Entry 8SRU (X-ray diffraction, 1.50 A resolution); this record covers chains A and E.

== Chain A ==
Name: Cysteine synthase
Source organism: Staphylococcus aureus subsp. aureus NCTC 8325
Reference sequence: Q2G0Q8 (Q2G0Q8_STAA8); residues 1-310 here = UniProt positions 1-310
Chain sequence (318 residues; row label = number of the first residue in the row; numbers below 1 keep their minus sign (Met-7 is residue -7)):
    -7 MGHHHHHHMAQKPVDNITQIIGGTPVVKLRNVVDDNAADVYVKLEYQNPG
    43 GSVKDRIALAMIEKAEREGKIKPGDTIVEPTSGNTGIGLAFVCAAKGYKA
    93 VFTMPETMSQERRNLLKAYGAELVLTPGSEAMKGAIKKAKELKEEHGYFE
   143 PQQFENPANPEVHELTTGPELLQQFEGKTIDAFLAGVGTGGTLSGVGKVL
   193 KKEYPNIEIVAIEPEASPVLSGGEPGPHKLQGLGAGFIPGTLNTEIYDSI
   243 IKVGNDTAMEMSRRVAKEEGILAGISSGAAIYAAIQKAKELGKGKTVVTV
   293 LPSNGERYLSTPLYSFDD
Unresolved in the structure: -7 to 1, 307-310
Modified / non-standard residues: Lys46 ((2S)-2-amino-6-[[3-hydroxy-2-methyl-5-(phosphonooxymethyl)pyridin-4-yl]methylideneamino]hexanoic acid; LLP)
Sequence notes: expression tag (-7 to 0)

== Chain E ==
Name: Serine acetyltransferase (CysE) derived peptide
Chain sequence (10 residues; row label = number of the first residue in the row):
     1 NGEIQDDYII
Unresolved in the structure: 1-6

== Chain A / chain E interface ==
Pairs across the interface (23):
  Thr73(A) with Ile10(E), hydrogen bond (side chain-backbone)
  Ser74(A) with Tyr8(E), hydrogen bond (side chain-backbone); Ile9(E)
  Gly75(A) with Ile9(E); Ile10(E)
  Asn76(A) with Ile10(E), hydrogen bond (backbone-backbone)
  Thr77(A) with Ile10(E), hydrogen bond (backbone-backbone)
  Ala123(A) with Asp7(E)
  Met124(A) with Asp7(E), hydrogen bond (backbone-side chain); Tyr8(E)
  Ile128(A) with Tyr8(E)
  Gln145(A) with Ile10(E), hydrogen bond (side chain-backbone)
  Phe146(A) with Tyr8(E), hydrophobic; Ile10(E), hydrophobic
  Gly180(A) with Ile10(E)
  Gln223(A) with Ile9(E)
  Gly224(A) with Ile9(E), hydrogen bond (backbone-backbone); Ile10(E)
  Leu225(A) with Ile10(E)
  Gly226(A) with Tyr8(E)
  Ala227(A) with Tyr8(E); Ile10(E), hydrophobic
  Phe229(A) with Tyr8(E)
Other interface residues (no listed pair), chain A (20 interface residues in all): Lys46, Lys125, Thr181
The authors on this interface:
  - residue pairs: Thr73(A)-Ile10(E) (hydrogen bond), Asn76(A)-Ile10(E) (backbone contact), Thr77(A)-Ile10(E) (backbone contact), Met124(A)-Tyr8(E) (hydrophobic contact), Ile128(A)-Tyr8(E) (hydrophobic contact), Gln145(A)-Ile10(E) (hydrogen bond), Phe146(A)-Ile10(E), Phe146(A)-Tyr8(E) (hydrophobic contact), Gly180(A)-Ile10(E) (backbone contact), Thr181(A)-Ile10(E), Gln223(A)-Ile9(E), Gly224(A)-Ile10(E) (backbone contact), Gly224(A)-Ile9(E) (backbone contact), Ala227(A)-Tyr8(E) (hydrophobic contact), Phe229(A)-Tyr8(E) (hydrophobic contact)

== Overview ==
The interface between chain A and chain E involves 20 residues on one side and 4 on the other; the contacts
include 7 hydrogen bonds. Polar contacts include Thr73(A)-Ile10(E), Ser74(A)-Tyr8(E) and Asn76(A)-Ile10(E).
The paper describes hydrogen bonds between Thr73(A) and Ile10(E) and Gln145(A) and Ile10(E); backbone contacts
between Asn76(A) and Ile10(E), Thr77(A) and Ile10(E) and Gly180(A) and Ile10(E) among others; hydrophobic
contacts between Met124(A) and Tyr8(E), Ile128(A) and Tyr8(E) and Phe146(A) and Tyr8(E) among others.
Here chain A is Cysteine synthase (Staphylococcus aureus subsp. aureus NCTC 8325) and chain E is Serine
acetyltransferase (CysE) derived peptide. Entry 8SRU (Crystal structure of O-acetyl-L-serine sulfhydrylase A
(CysK) from Staphylococcus aureus NCTC 8325 complexed with a serine ...) was determined by X-ray diffraction,
deposited together with 8T2C, 8SRT, 8SRV and 8SRW.
